8FFS - chains A and C of the 3 polymer chains in the assembly; structure by electron microscopy, 2.96 A resolution.

# Chain A (and C)
Molecule: Efflux pump membrane transporter
Source organism: Klebsiella pneumoniae
Notes: chain C of this document is another copy of the same molecule, construct and numbering; everything in this record applies to it too
Reference sequence: W9B4M6 (W9B4M6_KLEPN); residues 1-1048 here = UniProt positions 1-1048
Amino-acid sequence (1048 residues; each row starts with the number of its first residue):
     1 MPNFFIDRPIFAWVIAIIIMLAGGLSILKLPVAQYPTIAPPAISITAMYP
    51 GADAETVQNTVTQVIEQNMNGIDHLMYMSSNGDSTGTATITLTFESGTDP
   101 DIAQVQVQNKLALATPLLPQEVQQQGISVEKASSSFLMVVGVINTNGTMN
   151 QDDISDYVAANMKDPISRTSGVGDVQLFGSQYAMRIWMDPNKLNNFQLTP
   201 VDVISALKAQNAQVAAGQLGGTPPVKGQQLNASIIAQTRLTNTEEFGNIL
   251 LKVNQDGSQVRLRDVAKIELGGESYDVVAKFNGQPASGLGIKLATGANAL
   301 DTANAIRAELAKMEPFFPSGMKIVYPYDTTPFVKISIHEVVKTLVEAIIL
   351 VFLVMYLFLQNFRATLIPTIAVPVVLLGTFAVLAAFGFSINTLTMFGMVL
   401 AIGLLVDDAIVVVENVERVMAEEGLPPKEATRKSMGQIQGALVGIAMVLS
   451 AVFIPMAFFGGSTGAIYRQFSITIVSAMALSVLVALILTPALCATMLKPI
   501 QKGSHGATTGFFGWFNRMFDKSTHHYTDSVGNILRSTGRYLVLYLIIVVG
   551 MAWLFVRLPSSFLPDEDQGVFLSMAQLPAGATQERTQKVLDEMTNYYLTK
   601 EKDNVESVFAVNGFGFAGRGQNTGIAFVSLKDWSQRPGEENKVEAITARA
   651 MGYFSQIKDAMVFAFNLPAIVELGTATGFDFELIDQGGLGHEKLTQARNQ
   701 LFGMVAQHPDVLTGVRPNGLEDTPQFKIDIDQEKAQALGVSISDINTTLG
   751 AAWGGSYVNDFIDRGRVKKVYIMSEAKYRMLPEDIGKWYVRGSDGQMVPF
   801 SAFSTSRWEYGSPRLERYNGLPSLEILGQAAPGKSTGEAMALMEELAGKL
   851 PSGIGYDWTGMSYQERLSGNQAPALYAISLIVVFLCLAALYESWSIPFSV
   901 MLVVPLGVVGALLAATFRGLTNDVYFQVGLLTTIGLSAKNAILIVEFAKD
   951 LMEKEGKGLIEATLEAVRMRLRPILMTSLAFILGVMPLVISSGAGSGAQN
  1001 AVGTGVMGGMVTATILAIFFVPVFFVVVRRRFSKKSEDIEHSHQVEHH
Not modelled in the structure: 1034-1048
Small-molecule neighbours: erythromycin a (ERY): Ala132, Ser134, Ser135, Phe136, Gln176, Phe178, Leu572, Phe609, Phe614, Phe616, Phe627, Leu667, Pro668, Val671, Glu672, Gly674
Reported in the primary citation:
  - binding site for erythromycin a: Phe136, Phe178, Phe614, Phe616, Phe627, Leu667
  - conformationally variable residues (side-chain flip): Lys939
  - catalytic residues: Asp407, Asp408, Lys939, Asn940, Thr977 (by similarity / conservation)

# Chain A / chain C interface
Residue-residue contacts (131):
  Tyr49(A) with Ala215(C), hydrophobic
  Gly51(A) with Ala215(C); Ala216(C), hydrogen bond (backbone-backbone); Gly217(C), hydrogen bond (backbone-backbone)
  Ala52(A) with Ala215(C), hydrophobic
  Asp53(A) with Ile235(C)
  Glu55(A) with Gln213(C)
  Thr56(A) with Gln213(C), hydrogen bond; Val214(C)
  Asn59(A) with Ile762(C); Val767(C)
  Thr60(A) with Gln213(C); Arg239(C)
  Gln63(A) with Gly765(C), hydrogen bond (side chain-backbone); Arg766(C); Val767(C), hydrogen bond (side chain-backbone)
  Gln67(A) with Asp164(C); Arg766(C); Val767(C), hydrogen bond (side chain-backbone)
  Met69(A) with Arg168(C)
  Asn70(A) with Ser167(C); Arg168(C)
  Gly71(A) with Lys131(C); Ser167(C)
  Asp73(A) with Lys131(C), salt bridge
  His74(A) with Ser170(C), hydrogen bond (backbone-side chain)
  Met78(A) with Arg168(C)
  Ser84(A) with Gln218(C), hydrogen bond (backbone-side chain); Ser233(C)
  Ile102(A) with Asp101(C)
  Val105(A) with Val105(C), hydrophobic
  Gln106(A) with Asp101(C); Lys131(C)
  Asn109(A) with Gln108(C), hydrogen bond (backbone-side chain)
  Lys110(A) with Val129(C), hydrogen bond (side chain-backbone)
  Leu113(A) with Gln108(C); Ile127(C); Ser128(C); Val129(C)
  Pro116(A) with Gln123(C)
  Leu117(A) with Gln124(C)
  Trp187(A) with Pro223(C), hydrophobic
  Tyr275(A) with Thr222(C); Pro223(C), hydrophobic
  Asp276(A) with Thr222(C), hydrogen bond
  Gly580(A) with Gln229(C); Leu230(C); Asn231(C), hydrogen bond (backbone-backbone)
  Thr582(A) with Gln228(C), hydrogen bond (side chain-backbone); Gln229(C); Leu230(C); Asn231(C)
  Gln583(A) with Thr222(C); Pro224(C)
  Glu584(A) with Lys226(C), salt bridge; Gly227(C), hydrogen bond (side chain-backbone); Gln228(C)
  Arg585(A) with Gln229(C), hydrogen bond (side chain-backbone)
  Gln621(A) with Gly220(C); Gly221(C); Thr222(C); Asn231(C)
  Gln686(A) with Phe316(C)
  Pro724(A) with Ala232(C)
  Gln725(A) with Ser233(C); Ile235(C)
  Phe726(A) with Leu219(C), hydrophobic; Ser233(C), hydrogen bond (backbone-backbone); Ile234(C); Ile235(C), hydrogen bond (backbone-backbone)
  Lys727(A) with Ile235(C); Ala236(C), hydrogen bond (side chain-backbone)
  Ile728(A) with Ile235(C), hydrogen bond (backbone-backbone); Ala236(C)
  Gln732(A) with Gln210(C); Gln237(C), hydrogen bond
  Glu733(A) with Leu250(C); Gln259(C); Arg261(C), salt bridge
  Gln736(A) with Leu250(C), hydrogen bond (side chain-backbone); Leu251(C); Lys252(C); Val253(C)
  Ile742(A) with Ala209(C); Gln237(C)
  Asn746(A) with Val214(C); Gln237(C)
  Leu749(A) with Ala216(C), hydrophobic
  Gly750(A) with Ala215(C)
  Trp753(A) with Ala216(C); Gln218(C); Ile234(C), hydrophobic
  Gly754(A) with Gly217(C)
  Met773(A) with Thr222(C); Pro223(C)
  Ala776(A) with Pro223(C); Val225(C), hydrophobic
  Lys777(A) with Val225(C)
  Arg779(A) with Gly220(C), hydrogen bond (backbone-backbone); Gly221(C), hydrogen bond (side chain-backbone); Pro223(C), hydrogen bond (side chain-backbone)
  Met780(A) with Leu219(C); Gly220(C), hydrogen bond (backbone-backbone); Gly221(C); Pro223(C); Pro224(C), hydrophobic; Val225(C); Gln228(C), hydrogen bond (backbone-side chain)
  Leu781(A) with Gln228(C)
  Pro782(A) with Leu219(C)
  Trp808(A) with Leu230(C), hydrophobic; Ala232(C), hydrophobic
  Glu809(A) with Ile235(C)
  Asn819(A) with Arg168(C), hydrogen bond (backbone-side chain)
  Ile854(A) with Phe316(C)
  Gly855(A) with Phe316(C)
  Val882(A) with Leu21(C), hydrophobic
  Leu885(A) with Val14(C); Ile17(C), hydrophobic; Ile18(C), hydrophobic
  Ala888(A) with Ile10(C)
  Ala889(A) with Phe11(C); Val14(C), hydrophobic
  Glu892(A) with Arg8(C); Pro9(C); Ile10(C), hydrogen bond (side chain-backbone); Phe11(C)
  Ser893(A) with Ile10(C)
  Trp894(A) with Ile10(C), hydrophobic; Trp13(C), hydrophobic; Val14(C), hydrophobic
Also at the interface, not in a pair above, chain A (80 interface residues in all): Pro50, Glu66, Ile72, Leu75, Thr85, Gly688, Arg817, Gly820, Gly853, Asp857, Ile878, Ile881
Also at the interface, not in a pair above, chain C (70 interface residues in all): Leu25, Ile102, Gln104, Gly126, Asn161, Val172, Thr238, Lys312, Arg764

# Overview
Chain A and chain C form an interface of 80 and 70 residues respectively, with 28 hydrogen bonds and 3 salt
bridges. Polar pairs include Asp73(A)-Lys131(C), Glu584(A)-Lys226(C) and Glu733(A)-Arg261(C). From the paper:
catalytic residues Asp407(A), Asp408(A) and Lys939(A) among others; a binding site for erythromycin a at
Phe136(A), Phe178(A) and Phe614(A) among others.
Both chains are Efflux pump membrane transporter (Klebsiella pneumoniae). Entry 8FFS (Erythromycin bound
Klebsiella pneumoniae AcrB multidrug efflux pump) was determined by electron microscopy, deposited together
with 8FFK.
